6C42 - chains A and B; structure by X-ray diffraction, 2.00 A resolution.

Chain A (and B):
Name: Estrogen receptor
Organism: Homo sapiens
Notes: chain B of this document is another copy of the same molecule, construct and numbering; everything in this record applies to it too
UniProtKB: P03372 (ESR1_HUMAN); residue numbers follow UniProt; this construct covers 306-554
Chain sequence (249 residues; numbered 306 to 554; the number before each row is that of its first residue):
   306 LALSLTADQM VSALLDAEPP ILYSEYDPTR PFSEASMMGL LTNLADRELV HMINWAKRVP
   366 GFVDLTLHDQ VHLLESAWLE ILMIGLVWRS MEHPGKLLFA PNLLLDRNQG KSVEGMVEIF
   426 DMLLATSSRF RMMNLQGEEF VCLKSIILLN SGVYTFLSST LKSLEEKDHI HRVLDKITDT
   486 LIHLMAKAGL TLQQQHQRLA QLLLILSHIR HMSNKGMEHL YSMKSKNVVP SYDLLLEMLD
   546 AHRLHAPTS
Disordered / not traced: 306-310, 334-335, 462-463, 549-554 (chain B: 334-335, 338-340, 417-418, 460-469, 548-554)
Differences from the reference sequence: engineered mutation Ser-381 (Cys in P03372), Ser-417 (Cys in P03372), Ser-530 (Cys in P03372), Ser-536 (Leu in P03372)
Ligand contacts: 85M ((2R,3S,4R)-3-(4-hydroxyphenyl)-4-methyl-2-{4-[2-(pyrrolidin-1-yl)ethoxy]phenyl}-3,4-dihydro-2H-1-benzopyran-7-ol): Met-343, Leu-346, Thr-347, Leu-349, Ala-350, Asp-351, Glu-353, Leu-354, Trp-383, Leu-384, Leu-387, Met-388, Leu-391, Arg-394, Phe-404, Met-421, Ile-424, Leu-428, Gly-521, His-524, Leu-525, Asn-532, Val-533, Pro-535
From the paper describing this entry:
  - binding site for 85M: Asp-351, Glu-353, His-524
  - mutagenesis - Y537S: increased signaling

How chain A and chain B interact:
Residue-residue contacts (41):
  Arg-434(A) with Tyr-459(B); His-476(B), hydrogen bond
  Ile-451(A) with Leu-509(B), hydrophobic
  Asn-455(A) with Leu-509(B); Ser-512(B), hydrogen bond
  Tyr-459(A) with His-513(B)
  His-476(A) with Arg-434(B), hydrogen bond
  Asp-480(A) with Gln-502(B); Gln-506(B), hydrogen bond
  Thr-483(A) with His-501(B); Ala-505(B)
  Asp-484(A) with Gln-498(B), hydrogen bond; His-501(B), salt bridge; Gln-502(B), hydrogen bond
  Ile-487(A) with His-501(B)
  Gln-498(A) with Asp-484(B), hydrogen bond
  His-501(A) with Thr-483(B); Ile-487(B); Leu-504(B)
  Gln-502(A) with Asp-480(B); Asp-484(B), hydrogen bond
  Leu-504(A) with His-501(B)
  Ala-505(A) with Thr-483(B); Leu-508(B), hydrophobic
  Gln-506(A) with Asp-480(B), hydrogen bond
  Leu-508(A) with Ala-505(B), hydrophobic
  Leu-509(A) with Ile-451(B), hydrophobic; Asn-455(B)
  Ile-510(A) with Tyr-459(B)
  Ser-512(A) with Leu-511(B); Ser-512(B), hydrogen bond (side chain-backbone); Arg-515(B)
  His-513(A) with Tyr-459(B)
  Arg-515(A) with Ser-512(B); His-513(B); His-516(B)
  His-516(A) with Arg-515(B); Asn-519(B), hydrogen bond
  Asn-519(A) with His-516(B), hydrogen bond; Asn-519(B), hydrogen bond
  Glu-523(A) with Glu-523(B)
Also at the interface, not in a pair above, chain A (29 interface residues in all): Ala-430, Thr-431, Leu-479, Leu-497, Leu-511
Also at the interface, not in a pair above, chain B (27 interface residues in all): Ala-430, Leu-479, Leu-497

In short:
29 residues of chain A face 27 of chain B across their interface, with 13 hydrogen bonds and 1 salt bridge.
Among the polar pairs are Asp-484(A)/His-501(B), Arg-434(A)/His-476(B) and Asn-455(A)/Ser-512(B). Bound to
chain A: compound 85M. From the paper: a binding site for 85M at Asp-351(A), Glu-353(A) and His-524(A); Y537S
of chain A increases signaling.
Chain A and chain B are both Estrogen receptor (Homo sapiens); the structure, Estrogen Receptor Alpha Ligand
Binding Domain in Complex with OP1156, was determined by X-ray diffraction (same publication as 5UFW and
5UFX).
